Entry 7ZL3 (electron microscopy, 3.20 A resolution); this record covers chains A and C of the 4 polymer chains in the assembly.

# Chain A
Molecule: Protein transport protein Sec61 subunit alpha
Source organism: Ovis aries
UniProtKB: A0A6P3YN15 (A0A6P3YN15_SHEEP); aligned to UniProt positions 1-475 over residues 1-475 (the alignment contains insertions or deletions, so no single offset holds)
Sequence (475 residues; row label = number of the first residue in the row):
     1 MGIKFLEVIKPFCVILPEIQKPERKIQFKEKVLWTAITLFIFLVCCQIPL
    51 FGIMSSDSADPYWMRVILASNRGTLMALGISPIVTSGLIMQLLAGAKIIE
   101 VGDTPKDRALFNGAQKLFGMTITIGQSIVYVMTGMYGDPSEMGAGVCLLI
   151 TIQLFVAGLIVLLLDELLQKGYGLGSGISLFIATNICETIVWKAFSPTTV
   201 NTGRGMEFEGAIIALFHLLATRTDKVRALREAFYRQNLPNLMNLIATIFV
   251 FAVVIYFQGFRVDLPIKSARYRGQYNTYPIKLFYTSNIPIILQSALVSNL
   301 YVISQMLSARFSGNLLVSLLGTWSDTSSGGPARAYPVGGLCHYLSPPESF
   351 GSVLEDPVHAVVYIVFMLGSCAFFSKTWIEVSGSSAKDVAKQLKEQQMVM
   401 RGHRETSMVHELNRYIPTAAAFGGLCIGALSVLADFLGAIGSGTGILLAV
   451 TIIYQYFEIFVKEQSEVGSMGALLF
Disordered / not traced: 1-10, 46-60, 97-103, 134-145, 220-227, 311-335, 466-475
Construct notes: conflict Ala77 (Glu78 in A0A6P3YN15), His342 (Tyr343 in A0A6P3YN15), Val362 (Ala363 in A0A6P3YN15), Ile364 (Val365 in A0A6P3YN15)

# Chain C
Molecule: Protein transport protein Sec61 subunit beta
Source organism: Ovis aries
Sequence (29 residues; each row starts with the number of its first residue; X marks 29 residues of unknown identity (built as UNK)):
    24 XXXXXXXXXXXXXXXXXXXXX
   44A X
    45 XXXXXXX
Disordered / not traced: 44A

# How chain A and chain C interact
Chain A residues in contact with chain C, 13 residues: Val14, Leu16, Pro17, Glu18, Ile19, Gln20, Trp34, Thr38, Ile41, Gln153, Val156, Ile160, Leu167

# In short
Chain A and chain C make no direct contact in this assembly.
Chain A is Protein transport protein Sec61 subunit alpha and chain C is Protein transport protein Sec61
subunit beta, both from Ovis aries; the structure, Signal peptide mimicry primes Sec61 for client-selective
inhibition, was determined by electron microscopy.
